8HXX - chains O and P of the 7 polymer chains in the assembly; structure by electron microscopy, 3.00 A resolution.

Chain O:
Name: Chromatin modification-related protein EAF3
Organism: Saccharomyces cerevisiae
UniProt: A0A8H4F719 (A0A8H4F719_YEASX); residue numbers follow UniProt; this construct covers 1-401
Sequence (401 residues; row label = number of the first residue in the row):
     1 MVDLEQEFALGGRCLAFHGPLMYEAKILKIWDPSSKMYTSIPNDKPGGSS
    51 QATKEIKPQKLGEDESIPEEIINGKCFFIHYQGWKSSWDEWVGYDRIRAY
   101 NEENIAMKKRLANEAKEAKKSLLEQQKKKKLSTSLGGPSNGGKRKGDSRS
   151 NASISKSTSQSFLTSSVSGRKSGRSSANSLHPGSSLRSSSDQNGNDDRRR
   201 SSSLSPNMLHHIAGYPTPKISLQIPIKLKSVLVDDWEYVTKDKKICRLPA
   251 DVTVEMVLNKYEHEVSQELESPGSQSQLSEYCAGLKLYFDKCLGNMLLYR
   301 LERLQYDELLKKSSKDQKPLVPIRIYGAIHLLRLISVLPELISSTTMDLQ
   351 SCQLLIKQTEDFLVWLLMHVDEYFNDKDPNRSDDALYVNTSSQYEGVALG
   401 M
Disordered / not traced: 1-220, 377-401

Chain P:
Name: RCO1 isoform 1
Organism: Saccharomyces cerevisiae
UniProt: A0A8H4BXB0 (A0A8H4BXB0_YEASX); residues 1-684 here = UniProt positions 1-684
Sequence (684 residues; numbered 1 to 684; the number before each row is that of its first residue):
     1 MDTSKKDTTRSPSHSNSSSPSSSSLSSSSSKEKKRPKRLSSQNVNYDLKR
    51 RKIITSEGIERSFKNEHSNLAVEDNIPEEEPKELLEKDSKGNIIKLNEPS
   101 TISEDSKVSVTGLPLNKGPSEKIKRESLWNYRKNLGGQSNNSEMTLVPSK
   151 RFTQVPKNFQDLNRNDLKTFLTENMTEESNIRSTIGWNGDIINRTRDREP
   201 ESDRDNKKLSNIRTKIILSTNATYDSKSKLFGQNSIKSTSNASEKIFRDK
   251 NNSTIDFENEDFCSACNQSGSFLCCDTCPKSFHFLCLDPPIDPNNLPKGD
   301 WHCNECKFKIFINNSMATLKKIESNFIKQNNNVKIFAKLLFNIDSHNPKQ
   351 FQLPNYIKETFPAVKTGSRGQYSDENDKIPLTDRQLFNTSYGQSITKLDS
   401 YNPDTHIDSNSGKFLICYKCNQTRLGSWSHPENSRLIMTCDYCQTPWHLD
   451 CVPRASFKNLGSKWKCPLHSPTKVYKKIHHCQEDNSVNYKVWKKQRLINK
   501 KNQLYYEPLQKIGYQNNGNIQIIPTTSHTDYDFNQDFKITQIDENSIKYD
   551 FFDKIYKSKMVQKRKLFQFQESLIDKLVSNGSQNGNSEDNMVKDIASLIY
   601 FQVSNNDKSSNNKSASKSNNLRKLWDLKELTNVVVPNELDSIQFNDFSSD
   651 EIKHLLYLKKIIESKPKEELLKFLNIENPENQSE
Disordered / not traced: 1-257, 361-532, 581-684

Chain O / chain P interface:
Pairs across the interface (66; chain O residue first):
  L222(O) with Y356(P)
  I224(O) with Y356(P)
  I226(O) with T360(P)
  K229(O) with Y356(P), hydrogen bond (side chain-backbone); I357(P); E359(P); T360(P)
  L232(O) with I357(P), hydrophobic
  V233(O) with T360(P)
  W236(O) with K358(P)
  E270(O) with M560(P); R564(P), salt bridge
  S271(O) with D553(P); Y556(P); K557(P), hydrogen bond
  P272(O) with Y556(P)
  G273(O) with D553(P), hydrogen bond (backbone-side chain)
  S274(O) with D553(P)
  S276(O) with Y549(P), hydrogen bond
  E280(O) with N331(P); N332(P); V333(P); K334(P), hydrogen bond (side chain-backbone); I335(P), hydrogen bond (side chain-backbone)
  Y281(O) with F336(P)
  G284(O) with F336(P)
  L285(O) with F336(P)
  L287(O) with V333(P), hydrophobic
  Y288(O) with L339(P); L340(P), hydrophobic; N342(P), hydrogen bond; I343(P), hydrophobic
  K291(O) with L340(P), hydrogen bond (side chain-backbone); I343(P); D344(P), salt bridge
  G294(O) with D288(P)
  N295(O) with D288(P), hydrogen bond; I343(P); H346(P), hydrogen bond (side chain-backbone); P348(P); K349(P), hydrogen bond (backbone-backbone)
  M296(O) with K349(P); F351(P)
  L298(O) with Q350(P); F351(P), hydrogen bond (backbone-backbone)
  Y299(O) with Q350(P); F351(P), hydrogen bond (side chain-backbone)
  R300(O) with C266(P), hydrogen bond; Q268(P), hydrogen bond; H283(P), hydrogen bond; Q350(P), hydrogen bond (backbone-side chain)
  R303(O) with L285(P), hydrogen bond (side chain-backbone); C286(P); L287(P), hydrogen bond (side chain-backbone)
  D307(O) with P290(P)
  L310(O) with P290(P), hydrophobic
  R333(O) with F351(P)
  S336(O) with F351(P); P354(P)
  V337(O) with F351(P), hydrophobic
  P339(O) with Y356(P)
  L341(O) with N342(P)
  I342(O) with L339(P), hydrophobic
  T346(O) with K338(P), hydrogen bond (backbone-side chain)
  L354(O) with I335(P), hydrophobic
  L355(O) with I335(P), hydrophobic
Interface residues without a listed pair, chain O (43 interface residues in all): S230, A283, Y306, T345, M347
Interface residues without a listed pair, chain P (39 interface residues in all): N347, L353

Overview:
Chain O and chain P form an interface of 43 and 39 residues respectively, with 20 hydrogen bonds and 2 salt
bridges. Polar contacts include E270(O)-R564(P), K291(O)-D344(P) and K229(O)-Y356(P).
Here chain O is Chromatin modification-related protein EAF3 and chain P is RCO1 isoform 1, both from
Saccharomyces cerevisiae. Entry 8HXX (Cryo-EM structure of the histone deacetylase complex Rpd3S) was
determined by electron microscopy together with 8HXY, 8HXZ, 8HY0 and 8JHO from the same study.
